1XVE - chains C and D of the 6 polymer chains in the assembly; structure by X-ray diffraction, 2.40 A resolution.

# Chain C (and D)
Name: Methane monooxygenase component A beta chain
Source organism: Methylococcus capsulatus
Notes: EC 1.14.13.25; fragment: beta subunit; chain D of this document is another copy of the same molecule, construct and numbering; everything in this record applies to it too
UniProt: P18798 (MEMB_METCA); numbering as in UniProt (aligned over 1-389)
Amino-acid sequence (389 residues; each row starts with the number of its first residue):
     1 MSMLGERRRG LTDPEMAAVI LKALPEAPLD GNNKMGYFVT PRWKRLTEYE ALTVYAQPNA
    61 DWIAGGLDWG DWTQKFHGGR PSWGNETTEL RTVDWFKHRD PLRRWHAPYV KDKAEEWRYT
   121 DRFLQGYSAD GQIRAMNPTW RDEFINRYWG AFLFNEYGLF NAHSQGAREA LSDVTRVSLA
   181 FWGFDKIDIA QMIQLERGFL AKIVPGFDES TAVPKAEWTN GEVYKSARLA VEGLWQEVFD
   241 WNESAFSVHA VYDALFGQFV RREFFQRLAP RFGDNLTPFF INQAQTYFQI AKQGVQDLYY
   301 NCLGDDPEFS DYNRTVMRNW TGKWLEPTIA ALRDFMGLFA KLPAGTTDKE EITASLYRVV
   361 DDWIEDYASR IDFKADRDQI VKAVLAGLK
Disordered / not traced: 1
Ion coordination: Ca2+ near E222 (its only coordinating residue here)
Residues lining bound ligands:
  - 3-bromobut-3-en-1-ol (3BB), molecule 1: V39, T40, Y55, D94, F96, K97, R99
  - 3-bromobut-3-en-1-ol (3BB), molecule 2: L102, Q289, I290, Q293
  - 3-bromobut-3-en-1-ol (3BB), molecule 3: R122, Q125, G126

# Chain C / chain D interface
Pairs across the interface (55):
  M3(C) with A27(D); P28(D)
  L4(C) with L21(D), hydrophobic
  L11(C) with T12(D)
  T12(C) with L11(D)
  P14(C) with P14(D); A17(D), hydrophobic; A18(D); L21(D)
  A17(C) with P14(D), hydrophobic
  L21(C) with P14(D), hydrophobic
  L24(C) with L4(D), hydrophobic
  P25(C) with M3(D)
  A27(C) with M3(D)
  P28(C) with M3(D)
  D112(C) with R118(D), salt bridge; R122(D), salt bridge
  E115(C) with R118(D), salt bridge; R122(D), salt bridge
  E116(C) with Y119(D); R122(D), salt bridge
  R118(C) with D112(D), salt bridge; E115(D), salt bridge
  Y119(C) with E116(D); Y119(D), hydrophobic; F279(D); Q283(D), hydrogen bond
  R122(C) with D112(D), salt bridge; E115(D), salt bridge; E116(D), salt bridge
  F123(C) with N282(D)
  D130(C) with Q258(D); R262(D), salt bridge; Q285(D); Q289(D), hydrogen bond
  Q132(C) with Q266(D), hydrogen bond
  R134(C) with R262(D); R358(D); D362(D), salt bridge
  Q258(C) with D130(D), hydrogen bond
  R262(C) with D130(D), salt bridge; R134(D)
  Q266(C) with Q132(D), hydrogen bond
  P270(C) with P270(D), hydrophobic; N275(D)
  N275(C) with N275(D)
  P278(C) with N275(D)
  F279(C) with Y119(D)
  N282(C) with F123(D); Q132(D)
  Q283(C) with Y119(D), hydrogen bond
  Q285(C) with D130(D)
  Q289(C) with A129(D); D130(D)
  D362(C) with R134(D), salt bridge
Also at the interface, not in a pair above, chain C (39 interface residues in all): A18, E26, G126, A129, T286, R358
Also at the interface, not in a pair above, chain D (40 interface residues in all): L24, P25, E26, K111, G126, P278, T286

# In short
39 residues of chain C face 40 of chain D across their interface, with 6 hydrogen bonds and 14 salt bridges.
Among the polar pairs are D112(C)-R118(D), D112(C)-R122(D) and E115(C)-R118(D). Bound to chain C: 3 copies of
3-bromobut-3-en-1-ol.
Both chains are Methane monooxygenase component A beta chain (Methylococcus capsulatus). Entry 1XVE (soluble
methane monooxygenase hydroxylase: 3-bromo-3-butenol soaked structure) was determined by X-ray diffraction
together with 1XU3, 1XU5, 1XVB, 1XVC, 1XVD, 1XVF and 1XVG from the same study.
